PDB entry 4A3J | X-ray diffraction, 3.70 A resolution | chains B and T of the 15 polymer chains in the assembly

Chain B:
Name: DNA-directed RNA polymerase II subunit RPB2
Organism: Saccharomyces cerevisiae
Notes: EC 2.7.7.6
UniProt: P08518 (RPB2_YEAST); numbering as in UniProt (aligned over 1-1224)
Sequence (1224 residues; numbered 1 to 1224; the number before each row is that of its first residue):
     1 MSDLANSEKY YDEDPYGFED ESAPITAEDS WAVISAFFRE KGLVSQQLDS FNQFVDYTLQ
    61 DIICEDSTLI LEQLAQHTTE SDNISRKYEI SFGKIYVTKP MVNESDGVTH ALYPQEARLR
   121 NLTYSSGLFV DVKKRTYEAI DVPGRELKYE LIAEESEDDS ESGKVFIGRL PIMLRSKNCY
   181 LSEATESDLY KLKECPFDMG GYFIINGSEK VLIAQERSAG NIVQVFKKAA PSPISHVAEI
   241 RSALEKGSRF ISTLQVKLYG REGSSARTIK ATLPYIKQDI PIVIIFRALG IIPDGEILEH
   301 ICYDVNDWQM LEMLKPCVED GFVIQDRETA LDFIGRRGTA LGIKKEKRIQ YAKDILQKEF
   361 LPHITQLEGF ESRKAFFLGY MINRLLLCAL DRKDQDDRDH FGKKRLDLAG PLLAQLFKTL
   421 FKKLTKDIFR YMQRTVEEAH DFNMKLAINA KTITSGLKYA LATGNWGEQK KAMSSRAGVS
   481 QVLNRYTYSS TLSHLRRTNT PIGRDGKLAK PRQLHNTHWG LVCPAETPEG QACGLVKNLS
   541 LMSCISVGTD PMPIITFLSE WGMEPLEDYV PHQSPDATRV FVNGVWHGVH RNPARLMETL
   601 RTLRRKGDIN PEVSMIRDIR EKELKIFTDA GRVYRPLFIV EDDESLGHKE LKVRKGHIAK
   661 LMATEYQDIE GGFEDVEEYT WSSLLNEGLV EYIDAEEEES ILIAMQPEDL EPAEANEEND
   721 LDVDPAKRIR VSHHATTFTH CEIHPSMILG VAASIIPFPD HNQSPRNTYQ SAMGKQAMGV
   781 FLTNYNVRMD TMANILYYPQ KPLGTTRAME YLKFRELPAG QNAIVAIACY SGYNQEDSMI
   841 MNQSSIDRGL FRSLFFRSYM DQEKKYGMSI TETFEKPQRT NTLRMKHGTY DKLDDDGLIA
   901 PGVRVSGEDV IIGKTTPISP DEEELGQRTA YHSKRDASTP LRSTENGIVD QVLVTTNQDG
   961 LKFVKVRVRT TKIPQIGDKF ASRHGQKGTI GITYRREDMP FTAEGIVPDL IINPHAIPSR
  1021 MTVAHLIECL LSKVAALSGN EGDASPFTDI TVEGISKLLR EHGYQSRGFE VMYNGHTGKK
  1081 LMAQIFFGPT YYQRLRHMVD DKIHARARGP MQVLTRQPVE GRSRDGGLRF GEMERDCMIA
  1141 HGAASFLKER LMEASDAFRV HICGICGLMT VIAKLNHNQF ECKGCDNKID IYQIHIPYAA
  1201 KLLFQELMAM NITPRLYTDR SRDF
Not modelled in the structure: 1-19, 71-89, 135-163, 438-445, 503-508, 669-677, 716-721, 920-932
Bound ions: Zn2+: Cys1163, Cys1166, Cys1182, Cys1185
Ligand contacts: phosphomethylphosphonic acid guanylate ester (G2P): Arg766, Tyr769, Asp837, Lys987, Ser1019, Arg1020

Chain T:
Molecule: 27-nt DNA strand
Sequence (27 nucleotides; numbered 4 to 30; the number before each row is that of its first residue):
     4 AGCTAGCTTT CUACCTGAAA AACTAAC
Not modelled in the structure: 4-7, 24-30
Modified residues: BRU (5-bromo-2'-deoxyuridine-5'-monophosphate) at position 15

How chain B and chain T interact:
Contacting residue pairs - 10 pairs, chain B then chain T:
  Arg942(B) - DA23(T)  salt bridge to the phosphate
  Glu1120(B) - DA22(T)  phosphate contact
  Gly1121(B) - DA22(T)  phosphate contact
  Arg1122(B) - DA22(T)  hydrogen bond to the phosphate
  Ser1123(B) - DA23(T)  hydrogen bond to the phosphate
  Leu1128(B) - DA21(T)  phosphate contact
  Arg1129(B) - DG20(T)  salt bridge to the phosphate
  Arg1129(B) - DA21(T)  hydrogen bond to the phosphate
  Gly1131(B) - DG20(T)  phosphate contact
  Met1133(B) - DT19(T)  sugar contact
Other interface residues (no listed pair), chain B (12 interface residues in all): Gly1127, Glu1132, Glu1134

Summary:
The interface between chain B and chain T involves 12 residues on one side and 5 on the other; the contacts
include 3 hydrogen bonds and 2 salt bridges. Polar contacts include Arg1122(B)-DA22(T), Ser1123(B)-DA23(T) and
Arg1129(B)-DA21(T). Chain B binds phosphomethylphosphonic acid guanylate ester.
Here chain B is DNA-directed RNA polymerase II subunit RPB2 (Saccharomyces cerevisiae) and chain T is a 27-nt
DNA strand. Entry 4A3J (RNA Polymerase II initial transcribing complex with a 2nt DNA-RNA hybrid and soaked
with GMPCPP) was determined by X-ray diffraction, deposited together with 4A3B, 4A3C, 4A3D, 4A3E, 4A3F, 4A3G
and 4 further entries.
